PDB entry 5T7X | X-ray diffraction, 2.35 A resolution | chains D and A of the 4 polymer chains in the assembly

Chain D:
Molecule: 18-nt DNA strand
Sequence (18 nucleotides; numbered 201 to 218; the number before each row is that of its first residue):
   201 GGGTAGCATA GGCTATCC

Chain A:
Protein: Epstein-Barr nuclear antigen 1
Organism: Human herpesvirus 4 (strain B95-8)
Reference sequence: Q3KSS4 (EBNA1_EBVG); residues 459-607 here = UniProt positions 459-607
Amino-acid sequence (149 residues; each row starts with the number of its first residue):
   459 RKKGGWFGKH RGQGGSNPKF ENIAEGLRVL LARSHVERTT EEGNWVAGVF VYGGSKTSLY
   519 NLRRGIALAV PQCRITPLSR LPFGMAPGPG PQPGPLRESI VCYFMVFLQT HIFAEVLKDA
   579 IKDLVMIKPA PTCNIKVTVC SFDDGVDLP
Not modelled in the structure: 459-460
Construct notes: engineered mutation Ile585 (Thr in Q3KSS4)
UniProt features mapped onto this chain:
  - active site: Tyr518 (For site-specific DNA cleavage activity)
  - binding site (DNA): Lys460, Lys461, Tyr518
  - site: Arg491 (Interaction dimer-dimer), Tyr518 (Required for episome maintenance), Asp581 (Interaction dimer-dimer)

Chain D / chain A interface:
Pairs across the interface - 21 pairs, chain D then chain A:
  DG201(D) with Lys477(A), base contact; Lys586(A), phosphate contact
  DG202(D) with Lys477(A), hydrogen bond to the base; Thr515(A), sugar contact; Ser516(A), phosphate contact; Asn519(A), hydrogen bond to the phosphate; Pro589(A), phosphate contact; Thr590(A), hydrogen bond to the phosphate
  DG203(D) with Lys477(A), hydrogen bond to the base; Ser513(A), hydrogen bond to the phosphate; Thr515(A), base contact; Pro589(A), phosphate contact
  DT204(D) with Thr515(A), base contact
  DA205(D) with Gly462(A), base contact
  DG206(D) with Gly462(A), sugar contact; Gly463(A), hydrogen bond to the base
  DC207(D) with Gly463(A), sugar contact; Trp464(A), hydrogen bond to the sugar
  DA208(D) with Trp464(A), sugar contact
  DT209(D) with His468(A), salt bridge to the phosphate
  DA210(D) with Arg469(A), sugar contact
Other interface residues (no listed pair), chain D (11 interface residues in all): DC213
Other interface residues (no listed pair), chain A (17 interface residues in all): Lys461, Asn480, Ile481, Leu554

In short:
11 residues of chain D and 17 residues of chain A are in contact, with 7 hydrogen bonds and 1 salt bridge.
Polar pairs include DG202(D)-Lys477(A), DG203(D)-Lys477(A) and DG206(D)-Gly463(A). From UniProt: active-site
residue Tyr518(A) and 3 DNA-binding residues on chain A.
Here chain D is an 18-nt DNA strand and chain A is Epstein-Barr nuclear antigen 1 (Human herpesvirus 4 (strain
B95-8)). Entry 5T7X (Crystal structure of HHV-4 EBNA1 DNA binding domain (patient-derived, nasopharyngeal
carcinoma) bound to DNA) was determined by X-ray diffraction.
